PDB entry 5E2Y | X-ray diffraction, 2.60 A resolution | chains B and C of the 6 polymer chains in the assembly

== Chain B ==
Name: Hemagglutinin
From: Influenza A virus
UniProt: G8IPF0 (G8IPF0_9INFA); residues 2-175 here correspond to UniProt positions 347-520 (UniProt number = residue number + 345)
Amino-acid sequence (180 residues; numbered 1 to 180; the number before each row is that of its first residue):
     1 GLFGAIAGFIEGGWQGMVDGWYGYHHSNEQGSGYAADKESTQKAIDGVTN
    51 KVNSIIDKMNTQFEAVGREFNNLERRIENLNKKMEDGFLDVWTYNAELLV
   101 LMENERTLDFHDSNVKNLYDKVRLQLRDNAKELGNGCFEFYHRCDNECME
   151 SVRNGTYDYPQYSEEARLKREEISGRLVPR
Disordered / not traced: 176-180
Sequence notes: expression tag (1, 176-180)
Cystine bridges: Cys144-Cys148

== Chain C ==
Name: Hemagglutinin
From: Influenza A virus (A/duck/Egypt/10185SS/2010(H5N1))
UniProt: G8IPF0 (G8IPF0_9INFA); the construct lacks a stretch of the UniProt sequence, so the offset changes along the chain: 11-55 = UniProt 17-61; 56-83 = UniProt 63-90; 84-96 = UniProt 92-104; 97-125 = UniProt 106-134; 2 more segments
Amino-acid sequence (333 residues; each row starts with the number of its first residue; a row labelled like 125A-125B holds insertion residues (125A, then the next letters in order)):
     7 ADPGDQICIGYHANNSTEQVDTIMEKNVTVTHAQDILEKTHNGKLCNLD
   55A G
    56 VKPLILRDCSVAGWLLGNPMCDEFLNVP
   83A E
    84 WSYIVEKINPAND
   96A L
    97 CYPGNFNDYEELKHLLSRINHFEKIQITP
125A-125B KN
   126 SWSDHEASGVSSACPYQGRSSFFRNVVWLTKKDNAYPTIKRSYNNTNQED
   176 LLVLWGIHHPNDATEQTRLYQNPTTYISVGTSTLNQKLVPKIATRSKVKG
   226 LSGRMEFFWTILKSNDAINFESNGNFIAPENAYKI
  260A V
   261 KKGDSTIMKSELEYGDCNTKCQTPIGAINSSMPFHNIHPLTIGECPKYVK
   311 SNRLVLATGLRNSPQGERRRKKR
Disordered / not traced: 7, 325-333
Sequence notes: expression tag (7-10); engineered mutation Leu226 (Gln237 in G8IPF0)
Cystine bridges: Cys52-Cys277, Cys64-Cys76, Cys97-Cys139, Cys281-Cys305
Covalent attachments: glycan linked to Asn169
From the paper describing this entry:
  - mutagenesis - Q226L: increased binding to LSTc
  - mutagenesis - Q226L: decreased binding to LSTa
  - specificity-determining residues: Leu226 (proposed by the authors, not directly observed)

== Interface between chain B and chain C ==
Pairs across the interface - 10 pairs, chain B then chain C:
  Gly47(B) with Met30(C)
  Asn50(B) with Ile29(C); Met30(C), hydrogen bond (side chain-backbone)
  Lys51(B) with Ile29(C); Met30(C)
  Ser54(B) with Ile29(C), hydrogen bond (side chain-backbone); Lys32(C), hydrogen bond
  Glu103(B) with Ile29(C)
  Arg106(B) with Ile29(C)
  Phe110(B) with Met30(C), hydrophobic
Other interface residues (no listed pair), chain B (9 interface residues in all): Asp46, Thr61
Other interface residues (no listed pair), chain C (4 interface residues in all): Lys310

== Summary ==
9 residues of chain B and 4 residues of chain C are in contact; the contacts include 3 hydrogen bonds. Among
the polar pairs are Asn50(B)-Met30(C), Ser54(B)-Ile29(C) and Ser54(B)-Lys32(C). The paper reports that Q226L
of chain C increases binding to LSTc; the specificity determinant Leu226(C).
Chain B is Hemagglutinin (Influenza A virus) and chain C is Hemagglutinin (Influenza A virus
(A/duck/Egypt/10185SS/2010(H5N1))); the structure, Crystal structure of H5 hemagglutinin Q226L mutant from the
influenza virus A/duck/Egypt/10185SS/2010 (H5N1), was determined by X-ray diffraction, deposited together with
5E2Z, 5E30, 5E32, 5E34 and 5E35.
